2NMP - chains B and C of the 4 polymer chains in the assembly; structure by X-ray diffraction, 2.60 A resolution.

# Chain B (and C)
Name: Cystathionine gamma-lyase
From: Homo sapiens
Notes: chain C of this document is another copy of the same molecule, construct and numbering; everything in this record applies to it too
Reference sequence: P32929 (CGL_HUMAN); residues 1-402 here = UniProt positions 1-402
Amino-acid sequence (403 residues; numbered 0 to 402; the number before each row is that of its first residue; numbering starts at 0):
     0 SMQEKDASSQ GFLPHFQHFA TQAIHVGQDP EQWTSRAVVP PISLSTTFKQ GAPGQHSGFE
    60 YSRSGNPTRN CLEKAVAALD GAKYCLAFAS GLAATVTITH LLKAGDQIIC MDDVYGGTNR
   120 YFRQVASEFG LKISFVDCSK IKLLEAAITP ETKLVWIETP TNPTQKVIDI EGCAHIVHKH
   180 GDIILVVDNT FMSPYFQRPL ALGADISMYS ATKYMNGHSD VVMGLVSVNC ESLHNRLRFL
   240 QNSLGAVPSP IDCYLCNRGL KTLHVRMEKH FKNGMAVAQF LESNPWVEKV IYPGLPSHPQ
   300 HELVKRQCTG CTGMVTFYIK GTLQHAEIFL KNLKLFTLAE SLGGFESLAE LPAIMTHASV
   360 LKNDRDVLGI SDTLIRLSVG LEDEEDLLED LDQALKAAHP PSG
Disordered / not traced: 0-9, 354-368, 401-402 (chain C: 0-9, 55-56, 402)
Sequence notes: expression tag (0)
Curated features (UniProtKB/Swiss-Prot):
  - binding site (substrate): Arg-62, Tyr-114, Arg-119, Glu-339
  - modified residue: Lys-212 (N6-(pyridoxal phosphate)lysine)
  - natural variant: Thr-67 (T67I: In CSTNU), Gln-240 (Q240E: In CSTNU)

# How chain B and chain C interact
Residue-residue contacts - 64 pairs, chain B then chain C:
  His-17(B) / Asp-382(C)
  His-17(B) / Asp-385(C)  salt bridge
  Phe-18(B) / Asp-382(C)
  Ala-19(B) / Leu-380(C)
  Ala-19(B) / Asp-382(C)  hydrogen bond (backbone-side chain)
  Thr-20(B) / Glu-381(C)
  Thr-20(B) / Asp-382(C)  hydrogen bond
  Thr-20(B) / Asp-385(C)  hydrogen bond
  Ile-23(B) / Phe-344(C)
  Ile-23(B) / Glu-345(C)
  Ile-23(B) / Leu-380(C)
  Ile-23(B) / Glu-381(C)
  His-24(B) / Leu-334(C)
  His-24(B) / Glu-345(C)
  His-24(B) / Glu-381(C)  salt bridge
  Val-37(B) / Glu-345(C)
  Val-38(B) / Ser-218(C)
  Asn-215(B) / Arg-257(C)  hydrogen bond
  His-217(B) / Val-38(C)
  His-217(B) / Arg-257(C)
  His-217(B) / Thr-261(C)
  Ser-218(B) / Val-38(C)
  Asp-219(B) / Tyr-253(C)  hydrogen bond
  Asp-219(B) / Arg-257(C)  salt bridge
  Tyr-253(B) / Asp-219(C)  hydrogen bond
  Leu-254(B) / Leu-254(C)  hydrophobic
  Leu-254(B) / Arg-257(C)  hydrogen bond (backbone-side chain)
  Arg-257(B) / Asn-215(C)  hydrogen bond
  Arg-257(B) / His-217(C)
  Arg-257(B) / Asp-219(C)  salt bridge
  Arg-257(B) / Leu-254(C)  hydrogen bond (side chain-backbone)
  Arg-257(B) / Arg-257(C)
  Arg-257(B) / Gly-258(C)
  Gly-258(B) / Arg-257(C)
  Lys-260(B) / Phe-344(C)
  Lys-260(B) / Glu-345(C)  salt bridge
  Thr-261(B) / His-217(C)
  Thr-261(B) / Thr-261(C)
  His-263(B) / Leu-380(C)
  Val-264(B) / Val-264(C)
  Val-264(B) / Lys-268(C)
  Arg-265(B) / Thr-261(C)
  Lys-268(B) / Val-264(C)
  Leu-334(B) / Thr-20(C)
  Leu-334(B) / His-24(C)
  Phe-344(B) / Ile-23(C)
  Phe-344(B) / Lys-260(C)
  Glu-345(B) / Ile-23(C)
  Glu-345(B) / His-24(C)  salt bridge
  Glu-345(B) / Val-37(C)
  Leu-380(B) / Ala-19(C)
  Leu-380(B) / Ile-23(C)
  Leu-380(B) / His-263(C)
  Glu-381(B) / Ala-19(C)
  Glu-381(B) / Thr-20(C)
  Glu-381(B) / Ile-23(C)
  Glu-381(B) / His-24(C)  salt bridge
  Asp-382(B) / His-17(C)
  Asp-382(B) / Phe-18(C)  hydrogen bond (side chain-backbone)
  Asp-382(B) / Ala-19(C)  hydrogen bond (side chain-backbone)
  Asp-382(B) / Thr-20(C)  hydrogen bond
  Glu-384(B) / Gln-16(C)
  Asp-385(B) / His-17(C)  salt bridge
  Asp-385(B) / Thr-20(C)  hydrogen bond
Interface residues without a listed pair, chain B (33 interface residues in all): Gln-27, Val-220, Thr-336
Interface residues without a listed pair, chain C (32 interface residues in all): Val-220, Arg-265, Thr-336

# In short
33 residues of chain B and 32 residues of chain C are in contact, with 13 hydrogen bonds and 8 salt bridges.
Polar contacts include His-17(B)/Asp-385(C), His-24(B)/Glu-381(C) and Asp-219(B)/Arg-257(C). UniProt lists 4
substrate-binding residues on chain B.
Chain B and chain C are both Cystathionine gamma-lyase (Homo sapiens); the structure, Crystal structure of
human Cystathionine gamma lyase, was determined by X-ray diffraction (same publication as 3ELP and 3COG).
